PDB entry 1XHU | X-ray diffraction, 2.95 A resolution | chains F and B of the 6 polymer chains in the assembly

Chain F:
Molecule: 6-nt DNA strand
Sequence (6 nucleotides; row label = number of the first residue in the row):
     8 GACCGG

Chain B:
Molecule: Type II restriction enzyme HincII
Source organism: Haemophilus influenzae
Notes: EC 3.1.21.4
UniProt: P17743 (T2C2_HAEIN); residues 2-258 here correspond to UniProt positions 1-257 (UniProt number = residue number - 1)
Amino-acid sequence (257 residues; numbered 2 to 258; the number before each row is that of its first residue):
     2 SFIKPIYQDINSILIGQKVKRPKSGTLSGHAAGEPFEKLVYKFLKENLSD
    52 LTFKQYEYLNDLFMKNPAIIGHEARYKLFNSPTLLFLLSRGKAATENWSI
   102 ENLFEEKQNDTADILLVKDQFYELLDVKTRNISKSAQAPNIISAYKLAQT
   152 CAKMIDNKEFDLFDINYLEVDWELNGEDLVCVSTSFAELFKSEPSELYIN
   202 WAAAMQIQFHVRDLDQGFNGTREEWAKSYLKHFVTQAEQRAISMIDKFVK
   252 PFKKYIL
Not modelled in the structure: 258
Construct notes: conflict Thr130 (Arg129 in P17743), Trp173 (Ser172 in P17743)

How chain F and chain B interact:
Pairs across the interface (23):
  DG8(F) - Gly30(B)  base contact
  DG8(F) - His31(B)  hydrogen bond to the base
  DG8(F) - Glu35(B)  phosphate contact
  DG8(F) - Asp114(B)  phosphate contact
  DG8(F) - Asn141(B)  hydrogen bond to the base
  DA9(F) - Gly30(B)  sugar contact
  DA9(F) - Lys129(B)  phosphate contact
  DA9(F) - Thr130(B)  hydrogen bond to the phosphate
  DA9(F) - Pro140(B)  base contact
  DA9(F) - Asn141(B)  hydrogen bond to the base
  DA9(F) - Ala204(B)  base contact
  DC10(F) - Thr130(B)  phosphate contact
  DC10(F) - Arg131(B)  phosphate contact
  DC10(F) - Asn132(B)  hydrogen bond to the phosphate
  DC10(F) - Lys135(B)  phosphate contact
  DC10(F) - Ala137(B)  sugar contact
  DC10(F) - Gln138(B)  base contact
  DC10(F) - Ala139(B)  hydrogen bond to the base
  DC10(F) - Gln209(B)  base contact
  DC11(F) - Lys135(B)  salt bridge to the phosphate
  DC11(F) - Ser136(B)  base contact
  DC11(F) - Ala137(B)  base contact
  DC11(F) - Gln138(B)  base contact
Also at the interface, not in a pair above, chain B (20 interface residues in all): Ala33, Glu38, Val128

Summary:
Chain F and chain B form an interface of 4 and 20 residues respectively; the contacts include 6 hydrogen bonds
and 1 salt bridge. Among the polar pairs are DG8(F)-His31(B), DG8(F)-Asn141(B) and DA9(F)-Asn141(B).
Here chain F is a 6-nt DNA strand and chain B is Type II restriction enzyme HincII (Haemophilus influenzae).
Entry 1XHU (HincII bound to cleaved, cognate DNA containing GTCGAC) was determined by X-ray diffraction,
deposited together with 1XHV.
